2IUV - chains B and H of the 4 polymer chains in the assembly; structure by X-ray diffraction, 1.55 A resolution.

== Chain B ==
Protein: Aromatic amine dehydrogenase alpha subunit
Organism: Alcaligenes faecalis
Notes: EC 1.4.99.4
Chain sequence (361 residues; row label = number of the first residue in the row):
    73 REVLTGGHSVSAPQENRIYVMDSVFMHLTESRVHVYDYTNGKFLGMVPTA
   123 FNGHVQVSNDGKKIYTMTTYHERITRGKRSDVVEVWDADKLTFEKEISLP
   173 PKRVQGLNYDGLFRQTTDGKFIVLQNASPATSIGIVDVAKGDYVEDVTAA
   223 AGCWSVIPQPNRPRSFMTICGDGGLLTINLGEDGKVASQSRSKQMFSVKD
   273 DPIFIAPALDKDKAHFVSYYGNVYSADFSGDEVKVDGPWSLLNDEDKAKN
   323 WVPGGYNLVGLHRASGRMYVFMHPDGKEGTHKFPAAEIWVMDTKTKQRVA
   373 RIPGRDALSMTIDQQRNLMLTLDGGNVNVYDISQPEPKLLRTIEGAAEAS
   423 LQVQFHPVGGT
Not modelled in the structure: 431-433
Cystine bridges: Cys225-Cys242

== Chain H ==
Protein: Aromatic amine dehydrogenase beta subunit
Organism: Alcaligenes faecalis
Notes: EC 1.4.99.4
Chain sequence (135 residues; row label = number of the first residue in the row):
    48 AGGGGSSSGADHISLNPDLANEDEVNSCDYWRHCAVDGFLCSCCGGTTTT
    98 CPPGSTPSPISWIGTCHNPHDGKDYLISYHDCCGKTACGRCQCNTQTRER
   148 PGYEFFLHNDVNWCMANENSTFHCTTSVLVGLAKN
Not modelled in the structure: 48-58, 181-182
Cystine bridges: Cys75-Cys140, Cys81-Cys113, Cys88-Cys171, Cys90-Cys138, Cys91-Cys135, Cys98-Cys129, Cys130-Cys161
Covalent attachments: covalent link Trp109-Trp160
Modified positions: Trp109 ((S)-2-amino-3-(6,7-dihydro-6-imino-7-oxo-1H-indol-3-yl)propanoic acid; TQQ)

== Interface between chain B and chain H ==
Contacting residue pairs (48):
  Arg73(B) - Leu176(H)
  Arg73(B) - Val177(H)
  Arg73(B) - Gly178(H)
  Glu74(B) - Leu62(H)
  Glu74(B) - Pro64(H)
  Glu74(B) - Arg79(H)  salt bridge
  Glu74(B) - Thr96(H)
  Glu74(B) - Val175(H)
  Glu74(B) - Leu176(H)  hydrogen bond (side chain-backbone)
  Val75(B) - Thr96(H)
  Leu76(B) - Thr96(H)
  Leu76(B) - Thr97(H)
  Leu76(B) - Cys98(H)
  Leu76(B) - Pro104(H)
  Leu76(B) - His127(H)
  Leu76(B) - Asp128(H)
  Thr77(B) - Thr96(H)  hydrogen bond (backbone-backbone)
  Thr77(B) - Thr97(H)
  Thr77(B) - Cys98(H)  hydrogen bond (backbone-backbone)
  Thr77(B) - Pro104(H)
  Gly78(B) - Pro104(H)
  His80(B) - Thr97(H)
  His80(B) - Cys98(H)
  His80(B) - Pro100(H)
  Ser81(B) - Pro100(H)
  Val82(B) - Pro100(H)
  Glu102(B) - Thr133(H)
  Arg104(B) - Thr133(H)
  Arg104(B) - Ala134(H)  hydrogen bond (side chain-backbone)
  His106(B) - Arg137(H)
  Tyr108(B) - Arg137(H)  hydrogen bond
  Phe115(B) - Cys90(H)
  Phe115(B) - Cys91(H)
  Phe115(B) - Gly92(H)
  Phe115(B) - Arg137(H)
  Leu116(B) - Gly92(H)
  Leu116(B) - Pro100(H)
  Met118(B) - Lys132(H)  hydrogen bond (backbone-side chain)
  Met118(B) - Thr133(H)
  Met118(B) - His170(H)
  Pro120(B) - Thr133(H)
  Lys162(B) - Pro100(H)
  Lys162(B) - Gly101(H)  hydrogen bond (backbone-backbone)
  Leu163(B) - Gly101(H)
  Leu163(B) - Lys132(H)  hydrogen bond (backbone-side chain)
  Thr164(B) - Gly101(H)
  Gly417(B) - Arg137(H)  hydrogen bond (backbone-side chain)
  Ala418(B) - Arg137(H)
Also at the interface, not in a pair above, chain B (25 interface residues in all): Gly117, Trp158, Asp161
Also at the interface, not in a pair above, chain H (31 interface residues in all): Thr95, Ser102, Tyr122, Cys129, Cys135, Thr173, Ser174, Leu179

== Overview ==
25 residues of chain B face 31 of chain H across their interface, with 9 hydrogen bonds and 1 salt bridge.
Among the polar pairs are Glu74(B)-Arg79(H), Glu74(B)-Leu176(H) and Arg104(B)-Ala134(H).
Chain B is Aromatic amine dehydrogenase alpha subunit and chain H is Aromatic amine dehydrogenase beta
subunit, both from Alcaligenes faecalis; the structure, Crystal structure of N-quinol form of aromatic amine
dehydrogenase (aadh) from alcaligenes faecalis, form B, was determined by X-ray diffraction (same publication
as 2HXC, 2IUP, 2IUQ and 2IUR).
